Entry 7T38 (electron microscopy, 3.80 A resolution); this record covers chains A and B of the 4 polymer chains in the assembly.

Chain A (and B):
Molecule: Transient receptor potential cation channel subfamily V member 2
Source organism: Rattus norvegicus
Notes: chain B of this document is another copy of the same molecule, construct and numbering; everything in this record applies to it too
Reference sequence: Q9WUD2 (TRPV2_RAT); residues 1-761 here = UniProt positions 1-761
Chain sequence (761 residues; each row starts with the number of its first residue):
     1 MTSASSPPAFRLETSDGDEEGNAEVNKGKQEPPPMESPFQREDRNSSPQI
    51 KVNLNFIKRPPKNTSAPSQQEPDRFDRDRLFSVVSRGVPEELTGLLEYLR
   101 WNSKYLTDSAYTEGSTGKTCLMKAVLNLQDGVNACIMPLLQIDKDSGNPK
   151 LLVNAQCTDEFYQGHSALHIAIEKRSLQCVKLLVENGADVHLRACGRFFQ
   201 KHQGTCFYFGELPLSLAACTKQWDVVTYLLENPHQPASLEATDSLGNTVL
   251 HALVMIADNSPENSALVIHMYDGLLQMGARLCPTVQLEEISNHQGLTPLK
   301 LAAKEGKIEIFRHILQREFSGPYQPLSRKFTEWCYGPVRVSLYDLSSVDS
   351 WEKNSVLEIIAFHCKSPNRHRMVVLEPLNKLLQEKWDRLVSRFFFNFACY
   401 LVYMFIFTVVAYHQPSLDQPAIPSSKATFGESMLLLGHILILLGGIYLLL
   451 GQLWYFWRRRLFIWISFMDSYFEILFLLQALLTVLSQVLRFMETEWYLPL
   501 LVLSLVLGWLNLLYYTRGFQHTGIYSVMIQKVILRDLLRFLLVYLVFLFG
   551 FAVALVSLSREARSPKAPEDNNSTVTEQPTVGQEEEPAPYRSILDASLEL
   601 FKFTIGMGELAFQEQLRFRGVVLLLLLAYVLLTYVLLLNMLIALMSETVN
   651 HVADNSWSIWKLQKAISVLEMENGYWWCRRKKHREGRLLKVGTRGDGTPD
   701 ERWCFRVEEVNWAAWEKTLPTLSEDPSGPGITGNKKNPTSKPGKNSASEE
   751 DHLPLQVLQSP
Disordered / not traced: 1-73, 418-428, 461-466, 564-588, 693-698, 730-761
From the paper describing this entry:
  - mutagenesis - H521A, R539K: unchanged signaling in response to high heat
  - mutagenesis - T522A, R535K: increased signaling in response to 2-APB
  - mutagenesis - Y525A: abolished signaling in response to 2-APB or heat

How chain A and chain B interact:
Pairs across the interface (86):
  W333(A) - F198(B)  hydrophobic
  Y335(A) - H165(B)  hydrogen bond
  Y335(A) - E173(B)
  Y335(A) - F199(B)
  Y335(A) - F207(B)  hydrophobic
  G336(A) - E173(B)  hydrogen bond (backbone-side chain)
  P337(A) - F207(B)  hydrophobic
  T408(A) - V553(B)
  A411(A) - S557(B)  hydrogen bond (backbone-side chain)
  Y412(A) - V553(B)  hydrophobic
  Y412(A) - V556(B)  hydrophobic
  Y412(A) - S557(B)  hydrogen bond (backbone-side chain)
  Y412(A) - R560(B)  hydrogen bond (backbone-side chain)
  Q414(A) - R560(B)
  S416(A) - E561(B)
  L417(A) - E561(B)  hydrogen bond (backbone-side chain)
  E495(A) - R617(B)  salt bridge
  E495(A) - F618(B)
  L498(A) - S557(B)
  L498(A) - L558(B)
  L498(A) - E561(B)
  P499(A) - L558(B)  hydrophobic
  P499(A) - F618(B)  hydrophobic
  P499(A) - V621(B)  hydrophobic
  V502(A) - A554(B)  hydrophobic
  V502(A) - S557(B)
  V502(A) - L558(B)  hydrophobic
  V502(A) - L625(B)  hydrophobic
  L505(A) - V553(B)  hydrophobic
  V506(A) - F551(B)  hydrophobic
  V506(A) - A554(B)  hydrophobic
  V506(A) - L625(B)  hydrophobic
  W509(A) - V546(B)  hydrophobic
  W509(A) - G550(B)
  L510(A) - F551(B)  hydrophobic
  L510(A) - L632(B)  hydrophobic
  L512(A) - V546(B)  hydrophobic
  L513(A) - F547(B)  hydrophobic
  T522(A) - R539(B)
  Y525(A) - F540(B)
  Y525(A) - N639(B)
  Y525(A) - M640(B)
  M528(A) - N639(B)
  M528(A) - A643(B)  hydrophobic
  I529(A) - L636(B)  hydrophobic
  I529(A) - N639(B)
  V532(A) - V635(B)  hydrophobic
  L537(A) - V635(B)  hydrophobic
  L594(A) - F612(B)  hydrophobic
  L598(A) - F612(B)  hydrophobic
  L598(A) - L623(B)  hydrophobic
  F601(A) - L610(B)  hydrophobic
  F601(A) - L627(B)  hydrophobic
  T604(A) - Y634(B)
  I605(A) - G606(B)
  I605(A) - G608(B)
  I605(A) - V630(B)  hydrophobic
  I605(A) - Y634(B)
  G606(A) - G606(B)
  M607(A) - M607(B)
  M607(A) - G608(B)
  M640(A) - L638(B)  hydrophobic
  L644(A) - L638(B)  hydrophobic
  L644(A) - I642(B)  hydrophobic
  M645(A) - M645(B)  hydrophobic
  T648(A) - I642(B)
  T648(A) - M645(B)
  R706(A) - T205(B)
  E708(A) - G204(B)
  E708(A) - T205(B)
  E708(A) - C206(B)
  W712(A) - F207(B)  hydrophobic
  W712(A) - C219(B)
  W712(A) - I256(B)  hydrophobic
  W712(A) - D258(B)
  W712(A) - N263(B)
  W715(A) - R175(B)
  W715(A) - T220(B)
  W715(A) - K221(B)
  E724(A) - K123(B)  salt bridge
  E724(A) - L126(B)
  E724(A) - N127(B)
  D725(A) - K118(B)
  D725(A) - Y162(B)  hydrogen bond
  G728(A) - F161(B)
  P729(A) - T205(B)
Interface residues without a listed pair, chain A (54 interface residues in all): V338, P415, L541, K602, L641, H651, K717, P726, S727
Interface residues without a listed pair, chain B (65 interface residues in all): T116, H169, K174, F209, L216, L266, F603, L631, S646

In short:
54 residues of chain A and 65 residues of chain B are in contact, with 7 hydrogen bonds and 2 salt bridges.
Polar pairs include E495(A)-R617(B), E724(A)-K123(B) and Y335(A)-H165(B). From the paper: T522A and R535K of
chain A increase signaling in response to 2-APB; Y525A of chain A abolishes signaling in response to 2-APB or
heat; 5 substitutions were tested in all.
Chain A and chain B are both Transient receptor potential cation channel subfamily V member 2 (Rattus
norvegicus); the structure, Inactivated state of 2-APB and CBD-bound wildtype rat TRPV2 in nanodiscs, was
determined by electron microscopy (same publication as 7N0M, 7N0N and 7T37).
